Entry 1QFF (X-ray diffraction, 2.70 A resolution); this record covers chain A.

== Chain A ==
Protein: Ferric hydroxamate uptake receptor
From: Escherichia coli
Notes: engineered mutation(s): SER-SER-HIS-HIS-HIS-HIS-HIS-HIS-GLY-SER-SER AFFINITY TAG
UniProt: P06971 (FHUA_ECOLI); the construct has insertions or renumbered stretches relative to UniProt, so the offset changes along the chain: 1-405 = UniProt 34-438; 417-725 = UniProt 439-747
Sequence (725 residues; numbered 1 to 725; the number before each row is that of its first residue):
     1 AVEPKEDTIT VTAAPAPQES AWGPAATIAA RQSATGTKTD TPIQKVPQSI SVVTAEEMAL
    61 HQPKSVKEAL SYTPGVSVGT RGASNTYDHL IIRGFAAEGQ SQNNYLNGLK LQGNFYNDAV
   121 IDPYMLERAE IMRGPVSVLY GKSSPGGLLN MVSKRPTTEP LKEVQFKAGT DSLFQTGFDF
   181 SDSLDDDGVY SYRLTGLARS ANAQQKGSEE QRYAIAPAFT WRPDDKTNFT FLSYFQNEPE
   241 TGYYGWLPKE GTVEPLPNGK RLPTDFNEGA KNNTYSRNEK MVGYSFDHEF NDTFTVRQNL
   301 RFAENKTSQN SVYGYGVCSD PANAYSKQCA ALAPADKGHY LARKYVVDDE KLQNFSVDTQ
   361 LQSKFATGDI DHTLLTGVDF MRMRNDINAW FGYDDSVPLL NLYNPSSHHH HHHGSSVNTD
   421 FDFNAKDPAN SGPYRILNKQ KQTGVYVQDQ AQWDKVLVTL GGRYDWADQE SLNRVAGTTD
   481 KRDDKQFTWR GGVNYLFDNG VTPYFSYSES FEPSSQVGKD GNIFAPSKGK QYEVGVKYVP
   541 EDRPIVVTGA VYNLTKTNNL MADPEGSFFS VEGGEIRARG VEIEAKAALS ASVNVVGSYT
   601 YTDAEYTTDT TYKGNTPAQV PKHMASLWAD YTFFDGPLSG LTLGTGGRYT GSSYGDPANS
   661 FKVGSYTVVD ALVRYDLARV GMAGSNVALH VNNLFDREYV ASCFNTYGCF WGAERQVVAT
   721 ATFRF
Not modelled in the structure: 1-18
Differences from the reference sequence: expression tag (406-416)
Modified / non-standard residues: Mse-58, Mse-125, Mse-132, Mse-151, Mse-281, Mse-381, Mse-383, Mse-561, Mse-624, Mse-682 (selenomethionine; parent Met)
Swiss-Prot annotation at these positions:
  - motif: Asp-7 to Ala-14 (TonB box), Gly-708 to Phe-725 (TonB C-terminal box)
  - binding site (ferrichrome): Arg-81, Gln-100, Phe-115, Tyr-116, Tyr-244 to Trp-246, Tyr-313 to Tyr-315, Phe-391, Ala-713
  - site: Pro-544 (Interaction with phage T5 RBP-pb5)
Cystine bridges: Cys-318/Cys-329, Cys-703/Cys-709
Ligand contacts:
  - diphosphate / 2-amino-vinyl-phosphate / 3-hydroxy-tetradecanoic acid / 2-amino-2,3-dideoxy-alpha-D-glucoyranose / L-glycero-alpha-D-manno-heptopyranose / 3-deoxy-manno-oct-2-ulosonic acid / myristic acid / 2-amino-2-deoxy-alpha-D-glucopyranose: Pro-217, Phe-229, Phe-231, Phe-235, Lys-280, Val-282, Gly-283, Tyr-284, Gln-298, Leu-300, Phe-302, Glu-304, Lys-351, Gln-353, Phe-355, Phe-380, Arg-382, Arg-384, Asp-386, Leu-437, Lys-439, Lys-441, Leu-472, Arg-474
  - ferricrocin-iron (FCI): Arg-81, Tyr-87, Gly-99, Gln-100, Phe-115, Tyr-116, Tyr-244, Trp-246, Tyr-313, Tyr-315, Phe-391, Phe-704
Reported in the primary citation:
  - binding site for phosphate ion: Lys-351
  - binding site for 2-amino-2-deoxy-alpha-D-glucopyranose: Arg-382
  - binding site for lauric acid: Arg-382

== In short ==
Chain A binds diphosphate / 2-amino-vinyl-phosphate / 3-hydroxy-tetradecanoic acid /
2-amino-2,3-dideoxy-alpha-D-glucoyranose / L-glycero-alpha-D-manno-heptopyranose /
3-deoxy-manno-oct-2-ulosonic acid / myristic acid / 2-amino-2-deoxy-alpha-D-glucopyranose and
ferricrocin-iron. Curated annotation (UniProt) lists 12 ferrichrome-binding residues. The paper reports a
binding site for phosphate ion at Lys-351; a binding site for 2-amino-2-deoxy-alpha-D-glucopyranose at
Arg-382.
Chain A is Ferric hydroxamate uptake receptor (Escherichia coli); the structure, E. coli ferric hydroxamate
uptake receptor (fhua) in complex with bound ferrichrome-iron, was determined by X-ray diffraction together
with 1QFG from the same study.
